3IAP - chains A and D of the 4 polymer chains in the assembly; structure by X-ray diffraction, 2.00 A resolution.

Chain A (and D):
Name: Beta-galactosidase
Source organism: Escherichia coli K-12
Notes: EC 3.2.1.23; fragment: beta-galactosidase; chain D of this document is another copy of the same molecule, construct and numbering; everything in this record applies to it too
UniProtKB: B8LFD6 (B8LFD6_ECOLI); residues 9-1023 here correspond to UniProt positions 10-1024 (UniProt number = residue number + 1)
Amino-acid sequence (1023 residues; row label = number of the first residue in the row):
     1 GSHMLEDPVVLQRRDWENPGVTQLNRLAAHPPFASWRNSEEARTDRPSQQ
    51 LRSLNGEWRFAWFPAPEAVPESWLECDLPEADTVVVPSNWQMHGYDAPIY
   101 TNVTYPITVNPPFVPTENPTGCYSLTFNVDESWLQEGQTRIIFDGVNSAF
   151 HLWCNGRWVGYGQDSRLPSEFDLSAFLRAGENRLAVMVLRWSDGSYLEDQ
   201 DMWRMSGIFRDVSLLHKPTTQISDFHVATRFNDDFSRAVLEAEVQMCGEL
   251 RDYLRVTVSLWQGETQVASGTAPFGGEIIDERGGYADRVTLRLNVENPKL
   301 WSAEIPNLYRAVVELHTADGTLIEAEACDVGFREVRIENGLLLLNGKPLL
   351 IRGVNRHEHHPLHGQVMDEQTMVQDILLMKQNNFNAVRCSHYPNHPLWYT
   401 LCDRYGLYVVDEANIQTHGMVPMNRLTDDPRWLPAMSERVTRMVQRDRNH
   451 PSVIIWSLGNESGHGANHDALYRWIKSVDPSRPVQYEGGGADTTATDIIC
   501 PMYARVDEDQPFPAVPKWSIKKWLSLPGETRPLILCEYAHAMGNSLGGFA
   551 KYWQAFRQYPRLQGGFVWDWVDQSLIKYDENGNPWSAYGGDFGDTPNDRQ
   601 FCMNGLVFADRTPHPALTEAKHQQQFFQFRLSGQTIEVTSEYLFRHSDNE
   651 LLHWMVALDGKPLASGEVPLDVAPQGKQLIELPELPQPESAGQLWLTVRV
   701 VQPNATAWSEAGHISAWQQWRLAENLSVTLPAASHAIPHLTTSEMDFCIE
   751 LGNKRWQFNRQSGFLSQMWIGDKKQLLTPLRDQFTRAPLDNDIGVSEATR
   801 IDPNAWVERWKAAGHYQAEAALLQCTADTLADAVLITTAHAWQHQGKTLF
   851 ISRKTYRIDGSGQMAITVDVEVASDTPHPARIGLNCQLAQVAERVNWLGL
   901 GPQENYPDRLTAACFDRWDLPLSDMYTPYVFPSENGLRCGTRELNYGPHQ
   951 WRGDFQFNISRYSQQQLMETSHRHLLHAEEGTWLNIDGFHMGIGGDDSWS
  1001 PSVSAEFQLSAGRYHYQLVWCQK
Not modelled in the structure: 1-12
Differences from the reference sequence: expression tag (1-8); engineered mutation Gln-416 (Glu417 in B8LFD6)
Metal / ion sites: Mg2+: Asp-15, Asn-18, Val-21, Gln-163, Asp-193; Na+ site 1: Phe-556, Tyr-559, Leu-562; Na+ site 2: Phe-601, Asn-604 (together with bis-tris buffer); Na+ site 3: Ser-647, Glu-650, Leu-670; Na+ site 4: Pro-932, Leu-967, Thr-970

How chain A and chain D interact:
Contacting residue pairs (83; chain A residue first):
  Arg-13(A) with Arg-13(D); Asp-15(D), salt bridge; Leu-24(D)
  Asp-15(A) with Arg-13(D), salt bridge
  Asn-18(A) with Leu-24(D)
  Gly-20(A) with Gly-20(D)
  Val-21(A) with Val-21(D), hydrophobic
  Leu-24(A) with Arg-13(D); Asn-18(D)
  Arg-26(A) with Arg-431(D), hydrogen bond (backbone-side chain)
  Leu-27(A) with Arg-431(D)
  Ala-28(A) with Arg-431(D)
  Val-103(A) with Arg-282(D)
  Ile-278(A) with Ala-514(D)
  Ile-279(A) with Pro-422(D), hydrophobic; Asn-424(D); Ala-514(D); Val-515(D)
  Asp-280(A) with Pro-422(D); Met-423(D), hydrogen bond (side chain-backbone); Asn-424(D), hydrogen bond (side chain-backbone); Val-515(D)
  Glu-281(A) with Met-423(D); Val-515(D)
  Arg-282(A) with Val-103(D); His-418(D), hydrogen bond (side chain-backbone); Gly-419(D), hydrogen bond (side chain-backbone); Met-420(D), hydrogen bond (side chain-backbone); Val-421(D); Pro-422(D); Met-423(D)
  Gly-283(A) with Pro-422(D)
  Gly-284(A) with Pro-422(D)
  Tyr-285(A) with Pro-422(D), hydrophobic; Asn-424(D), hydrogen bond; Arg-425(D)
  Asp-287(A) with Arg-425(D), salt bridge
  His-418(A) with Arg-282(D), hydrogen bond (backbone-side chain)
  Gly-419(A) with Arg-282(D), hydrogen bond (backbone-side chain)
  Met-420(A) with Arg-282(D), hydrogen bond (backbone-side chain)
  Val-421(A) with Arg-282(D)
  Pro-422(A) with Ile-279(D), hydrophobic; Asp-280(D); Arg-282(D); Gly-283(D); Gly-284(D); Tyr-285(D), hydrophobic
  Met-423(A) with Asp-280(D), hydrogen bond (backbone-side chain); Glu-281(D); Arg-282(D)
  Asn-424(A) with Ile-279(D); Asp-280(D), hydrogen bond (backbone-side chain); Tyr-285(D), hydrogen bond
  Arg-425(A) with Tyr-285(D); Asp-287(D), salt bridge
  Pro-430(A) with Thr-441(D); Gln-445(D)
  Arg-431(A) with Arg-26(D), hydrogen bond (side chain-backbone); Leu-27(D); Ala-28(D)
  Pro-434(A) with Pro-434(D), hydrophobic
  Ser-437(A) with Leu-433(D)
  Thr-441(A) with Pro-430(D)
  Gln-445(A) with Pro-430(D)
  Ala-466(A) with Trp-474(D); Val-478(D), hydrophobic
  Asp-469(A) with Arg-473(D), salt bridge; Ser-477(D), hydrogen bond
  Ala-470(A) with Ala-470(D)
  Arg-473(A) with Asp-469(D), salt bridge; Arg-473(D); Thr-494(D), hydrogen bond
  Trp-474(A) with Ala-466(D)
  Ser-477(A) with Ala-466(D); Asp-469(D), hydrogen bond
  Val-478(A) with Ala-466(D), hydrophobic
  Thr-494(A) with Arg-473(D)
  Pro-513(A) with Ile-278(D)
  Ala-514(A) with Ile-278(D); Ile-279(D)
  Val-515(A) with Ile-279(D); Asp-280(D); Glu-281(D)
Interface residues without a listed pair, chain A (53 interface residues in all): Gln-23, His-151, Asp-428, Leu-433, Gly-463, Asn-467, Leu-471, Glu-487, Lys-517
Interface residues without a listed pair, chain D (53 interface residues in all): Gln-23, His-151, Trp-158, Asp-428, Ser-437, Gly-463, Asn-467, Glu-487, Pro-513, Lys-517

Summary:
Chain A and chain D each contribute 53 residues to their interface, with 17 hydrogen bonds and 6 salt bridges.
Polar contacts include Arg-13(A)/Asp-15(D), Asp-287(A)/Arg-425(D) and Asp-469(A)/Arg-473(D). The Mg2+ site is
built by Asp-15(A), Asn-18(A), Val-21(A), Gln-163(A) and Asp-193(A).
Both chains are Beta-galactosidase (Escherichia coli K-12). Entry 3IAP (E. coli (lacZ) beta-galactosidase
(E416Q)) was determined by X-ray diffraction together with 3IAQ from the same study.
